PDB entry 6OO7 | electron microscopy, 3.80 A resolution | chains A and D of the 4 polymer chains in the assembly

[Chain A (and D)]
Name: TRPV2
From: Oryctolagus cuniculus
Notes: chain D of this document is another copy of the same molecule, construct and numbering; everything in this record applies to it too
UniProt: G1SNM3 (G1SNM3_RABIT); residues 1-762 here correspond to UniProt positions 56-817 (UniProt number = residue number + 55)
Amino-acid sequence (786 residues; row label = number of the first residue in the row):
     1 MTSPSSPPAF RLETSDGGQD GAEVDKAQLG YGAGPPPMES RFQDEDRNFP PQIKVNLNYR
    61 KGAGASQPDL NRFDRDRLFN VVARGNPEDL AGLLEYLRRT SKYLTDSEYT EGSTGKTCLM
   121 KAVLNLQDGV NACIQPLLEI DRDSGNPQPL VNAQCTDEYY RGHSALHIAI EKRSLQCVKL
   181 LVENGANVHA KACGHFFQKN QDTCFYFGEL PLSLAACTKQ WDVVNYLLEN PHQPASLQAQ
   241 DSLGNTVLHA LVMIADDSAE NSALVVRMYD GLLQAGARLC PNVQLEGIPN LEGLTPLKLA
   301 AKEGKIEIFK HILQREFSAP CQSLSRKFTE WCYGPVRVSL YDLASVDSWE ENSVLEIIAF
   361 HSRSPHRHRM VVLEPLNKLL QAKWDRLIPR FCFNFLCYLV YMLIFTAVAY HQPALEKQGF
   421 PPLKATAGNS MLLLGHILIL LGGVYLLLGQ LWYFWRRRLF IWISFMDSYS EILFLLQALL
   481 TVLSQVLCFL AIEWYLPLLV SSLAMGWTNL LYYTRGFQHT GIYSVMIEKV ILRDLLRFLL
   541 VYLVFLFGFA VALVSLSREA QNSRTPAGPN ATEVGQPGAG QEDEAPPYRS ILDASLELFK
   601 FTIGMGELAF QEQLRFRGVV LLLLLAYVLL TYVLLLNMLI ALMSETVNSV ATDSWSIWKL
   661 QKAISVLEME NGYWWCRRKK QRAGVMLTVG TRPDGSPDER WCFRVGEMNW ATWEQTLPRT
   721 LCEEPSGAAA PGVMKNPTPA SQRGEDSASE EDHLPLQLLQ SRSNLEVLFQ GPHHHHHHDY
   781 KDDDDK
Not modelled in the structure: 1-72, 413-426, 558-588, 607-614, 728-786 (chain D: 1-73, 413-430, 491-492, 558-588, 608-615, 728-786)
Construct notes: engineered mutation Ser470 (Phe525 in G1SNM3), Met505 (Leu560 in G1SNM3), Thr508 (Leu563 in G1SNM3), Glu528 (Gln583 in G1SNM3); conflict Ala504 (Val559 in G1SNM3); expression tag (763-786)
Residues lining bound ligands:
  - resiniferatoxin (6EU), molecule 1: Tyr469, Ser470, Leu473, Ala504, Met505, Thr508, Asn509, Leu511, Tyr512, Ser524
  - resiniferatoxin (6EU), molecule 2: Leu625, Ala626, Leu629, Leu630
What the authors report for this chain:
  - conformationally variable residues: Tyr542, Thr602, Tyr627

[Chain A / chain D interface]
Residue-residue contacts (30; chain A residue first):
  Tyr333(A) with His163(D); Glu171(D); Phe205(D), hydrophobic
  Gly334(A) with Glu171(D), hydrogen bond (backbone-side chain)
  Pro335(A) with Phe205(D)
  Val336(A) with Phe205(D), hydrophobic
  Ala409(A) with Ser555(D)
  Tyr410(A) with Ser555(D)
  His411(A) with Val554(D); Arg589(D)
  Leu496(A) with Leu556(D)
  Pro497(A) with Phe616(D); Val619(D), hydrophobic
  Val500(A) with Ala552(D), hydrophobic
  Leu503(A) with Gly548(D)
  Ile603(A) with Phe601(D); Gly604(D)
  Gly604(A) with Gly604(D); Gly606(D)
  Met605(A) with Gly606(D); Glu607(D), hydrogen bond (backbone-backbone)
  Met638(A) with Val633(D), hydrophobic; Asn637(D)
  Gly706(A) with Thr203(D)
  Trp713(A) with Arg173(D); Thr218(D)
  Glu723(A) with Asn125(D)
  Glu724(A) with Lys116(D)
  Pro725(A) with Tyr160(D), hydrophobic
  Gly727(A) with Tyr159(D), hydrogen bond (backbone-side chain)
Also at the interface, not in a pair above, chain A (27 interface residues in all): Trp331, Cys332, Trp507, Ile527, Met643, Trp710
Also at the interface, not in a pair above, chain D (37 interface residues in all): Leu124, His167, Lys172, Phe196, Phe197, Cys204, Asp256, Val544, Val551, Thr602, Met605, Met638, Ile640

[In short]
The interface between chain A and chain D involves 27 residues on one side and 37 on the other, with 3
hydrogen bonds. Polar pairs include Gly334(A)-Glu171(D), Gly727(A)-Tyr159(D) and Met605(A)-Glu607(D). Chain A
binds resiniferatoxin. From the paper: conformational variability at Tyr542(A), Thr602(A) and Tyr627(A).
Chain A and chain D are both TRPV2 (Oryctolagus cuniculus); the structure, Cryo-EM structure of the
C2-symmetric TRPV2/RTx complex in nanodiscs, was determined by electron microscopy together with 6OO3, 6OO4
and 6OO5 from the same study.
